Entry 4KI4 (X-ray diffraction, 2.45 A resolution); this record covers chains A and P of the 3 polymer chains in the assembly.

Chain A:
Protein: DNA polymerase
Organism: Enterobacteria phage RB69
Notes: EC 2.7.7.7
Reference sequence: Q38087 (DPOL_BPR69); residue numbers follow UniProt; this construct covers 1-903
Chain sequence (903 residues; row label = number of the first residue in the row):
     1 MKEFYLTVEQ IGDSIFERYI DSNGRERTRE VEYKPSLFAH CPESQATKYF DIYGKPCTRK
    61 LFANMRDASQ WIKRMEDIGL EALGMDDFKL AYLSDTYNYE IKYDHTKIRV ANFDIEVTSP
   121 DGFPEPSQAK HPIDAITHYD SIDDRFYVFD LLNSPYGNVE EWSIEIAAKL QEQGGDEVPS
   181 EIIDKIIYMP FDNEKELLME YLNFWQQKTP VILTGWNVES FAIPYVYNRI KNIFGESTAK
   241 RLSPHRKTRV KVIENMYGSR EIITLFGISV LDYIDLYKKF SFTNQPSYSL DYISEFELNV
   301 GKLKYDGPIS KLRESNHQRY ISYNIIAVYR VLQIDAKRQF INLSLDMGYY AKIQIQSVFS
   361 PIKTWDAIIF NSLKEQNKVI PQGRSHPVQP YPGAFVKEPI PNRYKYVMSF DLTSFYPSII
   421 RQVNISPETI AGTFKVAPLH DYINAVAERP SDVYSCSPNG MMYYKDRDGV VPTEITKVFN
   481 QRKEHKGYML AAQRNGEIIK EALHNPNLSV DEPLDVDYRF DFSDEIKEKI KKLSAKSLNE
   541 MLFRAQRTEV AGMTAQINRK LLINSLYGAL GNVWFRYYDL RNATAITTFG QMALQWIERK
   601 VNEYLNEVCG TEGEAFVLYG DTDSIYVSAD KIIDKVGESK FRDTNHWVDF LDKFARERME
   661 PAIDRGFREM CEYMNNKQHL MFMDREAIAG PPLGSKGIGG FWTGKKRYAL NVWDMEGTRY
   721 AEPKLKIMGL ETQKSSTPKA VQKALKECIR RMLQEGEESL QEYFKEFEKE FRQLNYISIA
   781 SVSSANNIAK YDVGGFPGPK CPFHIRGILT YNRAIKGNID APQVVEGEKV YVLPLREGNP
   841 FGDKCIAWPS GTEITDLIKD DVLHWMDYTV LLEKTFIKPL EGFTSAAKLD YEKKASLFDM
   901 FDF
Not modelled in the structure: 257-258, 902-903
Construct notes: engineered mutation Ala-222 (Asp in Q38087), Ala-327 (Asp in Q38087), Phe-415 (Leu in Q38087)
Ion coordination: Na+ site 1: Asp-114, Ile-115, Glu-116; Na+ site 2 near Glu-172 (its only coordinating residue here); Ca2+ site 1: Asp-192, Glu-196; Na+ site 3 near Asn-232 (its only coordinating residue here); Ca2+ site 2: Asp-411, Leu-412, Asp-623 (together with dTTP); Na+ site 4: Asn-505, Asn-507, Lys-531; Ca2+ site 3: Glu-660, Asp-684; Na+ site 5 near Glu-686 (its only coordinating residue here); Ca2+ site 4 near Glu-716 (its only coordinating residue here)
Small-molecule neighbours: dTTP (TTP): Asp-411, Leu-412, Thr-413, Ser-414, Phe-415, Tyr-416, Pro-417, Arg-482, Lys-486, Lys-560, Asn-564, Tyr-567, Thr-622, Asp-623
Swiss-Prot annotation at these positions:
  - region: Thr-248 to Thr-264 (Beta hairpin), Lys-705 to Tyr-708 (Binding of DNA in B-conformation), Leu-897 to Phe-903 (Interaction with the polymerase clamp)
  - binding site (Mg(2+)): Asp-114, Glu-116, Asp-411, Leu-412, Asp-623
  - binding site (substrate): Ser-414, Tyr-416, Arg-482, Lys-560
  - site: Asp-621 (Optimization of metal coordination by the polymerase active site), Lys-706 (Optimization of metal coordination by the polymerase active site), Asp-714 (Essential for viral replication)
  - mutagenesis: Leu-561 (L561A: No effect on the ability to recognize damaged DNA. Increase in probability of nucleotide incorporation), Ser-565 (S565G: Increased incorporation efficiency of correct dNMPs; when associated with A-567), Tyr-567 (Y567A: Inserts both dCMP and dAMP opposite 8-oxoG rapidly and with equal efficiency. 100-fold increase of dAMP and dGMP when situated opposite guanidinohydantoin ...), Asp-621 (D621A: Drastic decrease in the efficiency of incorporation of dGMP), Lys-706 (K706A: Almost complete loss of polymerase activity), Asp-714 (D714A: Complete loss of viral replication)
Reported in the primary citation:
  - conformationally variable residues: Tyr-391
  - mutagenesis - L415F (14-fold): increased catalytic activity on two consecutive ribonucleotides

Chain P:
Molecule: 14-nt DNA strand
Sequence (14 nucleotides; row label = number of the first residue in the row):
   102 GCGGACTGCT TACC

Interface between chain A and chain P:
Pairs across the interface (28; chain A residue first):
  Asn-284(A) with DT112(P), sugar contact; DA113(P), hydrogen bond to the phosphate
  Asp-621(A) with DC115(P), sugar contact
  Thr-622(A) with DC115(P), sugar contact
  Lys-706(A) with DC114(P), hydrogen bond to the base
  Tyr-708(A) with DC115(P), hydrogen bond to the phosphate
  Met-728(A) with DC114(P), phosphate contact; DC115(P), phosphate contact
  Gly-729(A) with DA113(P), phosphate contact; DC114(P), hydrogen bond to the phosphate
  Gln-733(A) with DA113(P), phosphate contact; DC114(P), phosphate contact
  Lys-734(A) with DA113(P), phosphate contact
  Ser-735(A) with DA113(P), hydrogen bond to the phosphate
  Ser-736(A) with DT112(P), sugar contact
  Val-782(A) with DT112(P), phosphate contact
  Ser-783(A) with DT111(P), sugar contact; DT112(P), phosphate contact
  Ser-784(A) with DT111(P), phosphate contact; DT112(P), hydrogen bond to the phosphate
  Asn-786(A) with DT111(P), hydrogen bond to the phosphate
  Lys-790(A) with DC110(P), salt bridge to the phosphate
  Tyr-791(A) with DG109(P), hydrogen bond to the phosphate; DC110(P), hydrogen bond to the phosphate
  Lys-800(A) with DT108(P), hydrogen bond to the base; DG109(P), sugar contact
  His-804(A) with DC110(P), phosphate contact; DT111(P), salt bridge to the phosphate
Interface residues without a listed pair, chain A (25 interface residues in all): Asp-623, Tyr-626, Ile-727, Ala-785, Pro-802, Lys-829

In short:
The interface between chain A and chain P involves 25 residues on one side and 8 on the other, with 10
hydrogen bonds and 2 salt bridges. Polar contacts include Lys-706(A)/DC114(P), Lys-800(A)/DT108(P) and
Asn-284(A)/DA113(P). Ligands of chain A: dTTP. From the paper: L415F of chain A increases catalytic activity
on two consecutive ribonucleotides; conformational variability at Tyr-391(A).
Here chain A is DNA polymerase (Enterobacteria phage RB69) and chain P is a 14-nt DNA strand. Entry 4KI4
(Ternary complex of rb69 mutant L415F with ribonucleotides at 0 and -1 position) was determined by X-ray
diffraction (same publication as 4KHQ, 4KHS, 4KHU, 4KHW, 4KHY and 4KI6).
